8YKF - chains D and F of the 6 polymer chains in the assembly; structure by electron microscopy, 3.35 A resolution.

[Chain D]
Name: SIR2-like domain-containing protein
From: Bacillus subtilis
Reference sequence: D4G637 (D4G637_BACNB); numbering as in UniProt (aligned over 1-1005)
Sequence (1005 residues; row label = number of the first residue in the row):
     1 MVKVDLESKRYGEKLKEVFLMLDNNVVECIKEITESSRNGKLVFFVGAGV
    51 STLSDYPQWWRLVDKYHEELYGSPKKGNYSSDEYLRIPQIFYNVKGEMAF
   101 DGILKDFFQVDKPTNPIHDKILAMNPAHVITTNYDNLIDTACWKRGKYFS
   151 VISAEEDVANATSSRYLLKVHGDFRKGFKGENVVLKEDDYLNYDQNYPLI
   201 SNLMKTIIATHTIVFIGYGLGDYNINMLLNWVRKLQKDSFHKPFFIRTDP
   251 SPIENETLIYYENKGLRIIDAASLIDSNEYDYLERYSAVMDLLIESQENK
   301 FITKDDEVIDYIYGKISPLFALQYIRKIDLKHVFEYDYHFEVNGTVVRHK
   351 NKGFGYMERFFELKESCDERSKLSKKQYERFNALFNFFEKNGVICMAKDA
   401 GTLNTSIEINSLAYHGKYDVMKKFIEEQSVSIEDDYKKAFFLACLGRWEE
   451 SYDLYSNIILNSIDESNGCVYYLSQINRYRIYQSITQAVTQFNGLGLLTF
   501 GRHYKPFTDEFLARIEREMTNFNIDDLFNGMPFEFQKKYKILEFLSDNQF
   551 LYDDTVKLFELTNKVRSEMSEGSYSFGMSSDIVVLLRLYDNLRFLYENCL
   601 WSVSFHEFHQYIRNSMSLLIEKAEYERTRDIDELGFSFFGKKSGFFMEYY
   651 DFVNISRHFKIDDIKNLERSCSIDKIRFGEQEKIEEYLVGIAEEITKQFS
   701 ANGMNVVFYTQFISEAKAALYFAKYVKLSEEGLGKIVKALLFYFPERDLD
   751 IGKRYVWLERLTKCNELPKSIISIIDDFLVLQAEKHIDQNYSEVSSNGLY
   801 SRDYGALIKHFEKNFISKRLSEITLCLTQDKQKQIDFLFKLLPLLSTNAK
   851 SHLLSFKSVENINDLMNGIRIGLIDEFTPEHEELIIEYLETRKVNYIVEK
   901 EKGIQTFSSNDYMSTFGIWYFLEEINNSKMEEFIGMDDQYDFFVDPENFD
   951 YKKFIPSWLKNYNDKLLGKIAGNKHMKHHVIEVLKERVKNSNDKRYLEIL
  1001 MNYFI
Unresolved in the structure: 1-13

[Chain F]
Name: DSAD1
From: Bacillus phage SPBc2
Reference sequence: O64191 (O64191_BPSPB); residues 1-120 here = UniProt positions 1-120
Sequence (120 residues; numbered 1 to 120; the number before each row is that of its first residue):
     1 MIEIFKDTGATHDLVYHSKINTFVWDVEFDIVLSDSKELNKCYFVKCFNP
    51 YRINGKCDFAVSSIDIFSEGKRLLIENEFNFKITKAVHVATSKDVTEIVL
   101 HLSERISSPFPIVKEVVYLD
Unresolved in the structure: 1-5
Swiss-Prot annotation at these positions:
  - site: Phe59 (Interaction with host DSR2)
  - mutagenesis: His17 (H17E: Complete loss of the ability to inactivate the host DSR2 NADase activity), Lys19 (K19E: Complete loss of the ability to inactivate the host DSR2 NADase activity), Asn21 (N21E: Complete loss of the ability to inactivate the host DSR2 NADase activity), Phe59 (F59E: Complete loss of the ability to inactivate the host DSR2 NADase activity)

[How chain D and chain F interact]
Residue-residue contacts (23):
  Glu571(D) - Tyr118(F)
  Gly572(D) - Tyr16(F)
  Gly572(D) - His17(F)
  Gly572(D) - Ser18(F)
  Ser573(D) - Val15(F)
  Ser573(D) - Tyr16(F)
  Ser573(D) - His17(F)
  Tyr574(D) - Val15(F)
  Tyr574(D) - Tyr16(F)  hydrogen bond (backbone-backbone)
  Tyr574(D) - Ser18(F)
  Ser575(D) - Leu14(F)
  Ser575(D) - Val15(F)
  Phe576(D) - Leu14(F)
  Gly577(D) - His12(F)
  Asp632(D) - Tyr16(F)
  Asp632(D) - Ser18(F)  hydrogen bond
  Glu633(D) - Tyr16(F)
  Phe636(D) - Tyr16(F)
  Phe636(D) - Asn21(F)
  Ser637(D) - Leu102(F)
  Phe638(D) - Arg105(F)
  Phe639(D) - Thr11(F)
  Phe639(D) - Leu14(F)  hydrophobic
Interface residues without a listed pair, chain F (14 interface residues in all): Phe23, His101, Ile106

[Summary]
13 residues of chain D and 14 residues of chain F are in contact, with 2 hydrogen bonds. Among the polar pairs
are Asp632(D)-Ser18(F) and Tyr574(D)-Tyr16(F). From UniProt: 4 mutagenesis sites on chain F.
Here chain D is SIR2-like domain-containing protein (Bacillus subtilis) and chain F is DSAD1 (Bacillus phage
SPBc2). Entry 8YKF (The DSR2-DSAD1 complex with DSAD1 on the opposite sides) was determined by electron
microscopy together with 8YL5, 8YLN, 8YLT, 8Z18 and 8ZTR from the same study.
